PDB entry 4ZM2 | X-ray diffraction, 3.88 A resolution | chains B and H of the 4 polymer chains in the assembly

== Chain B ==
Molecule: Antitoxin phd
Source organism: Enterobacteria phage P1
UniProtKB: Q06253 (PHD_BPP1); residues 1-73 here = UniProt positions 1-73
Chain sequence (73 residues; each row starts with the number of its first residue):
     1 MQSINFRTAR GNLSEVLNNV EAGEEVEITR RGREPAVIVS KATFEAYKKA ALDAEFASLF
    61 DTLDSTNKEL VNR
Not modelled in the structure: 62-73
Swiss-Prot annotation at these positions:
  - region: Ala50 to Arg73 (Sufficient for antitoxin activity, its presence prevents formation of a doc-EF-Tu complex)
  - mutagenesis: Phe44 (F44A: Significantly decreases repressor activity, binds DNA less well, inhibits doc normally), Tyr47 (Y47A: Decreases repressor activity, binds DNA less well, inhibits doc normally), Lys48 (K48M: Decreases repressor activity, binds DNA less well, inhibits doc normally)

== Chain H ==
Molecule: 14-nt DNA strand
Sequence (14 nucleotides; each row starts with the number of its first residue):
     1 CATGTGTACA CAAG
Not modelled in the structure: 1

== How chain B and chain H interact ==
Pairs across the interface (5):
  Ser14(B) - DT5(H)  hydrogen bond to the phosphate
  Ser14(B) - DG6(H)  hydrogen bond to the phosphate
  Glu15(B) - DG6(H)  phosphate contact
  Arg31(B) - DA13(H)  base contact
  Arg31(B) - DG14(H)  hydrogen bond to the sugar
Other interface residues (no listed pair), chain B (4 interface residues in all): Arg7
Other interface residues (no listed pair), chain H (5 interface residues in all): DA10

== In short ==
4 residues of chain B and 5 residues of chain H are in contact, with 3 hydrogen bonds. Among the polar pairs
are Arg31(B)-DG14(H), Ser14(B)-DT5(H) and Ser14(B)-DG6(H). UniProt lists 3 mutagenesis sites on chain B.
Chain B is Antitoxin phd (Enterobacteria phage P1) and chain H is a 14-nt DNA strand; the structure, Antitoxin
Phd from phage P1 in complex with its operator DNA inverted repeat in a monoclinic ..., was determined by
X-ray diffraction together with 4ZLX and 4ZM0 from the same study.
